Entry 8HDD (X-ray diffraction, 3.00 A resolution); this record covers chains A and C of the 3 polymer chains in the assembly.

Chain A:
Protein: Glucose dehydrogenase
From: Burkholderia cepacia
Notes: EC 1.1.5.9
UniProtKB: Q8GQE7 (Q8GQE7_BURCE); residues 1-539 here = UniProt positions 1-539
Chain sequence (539 residues; row label = number of the first residue in the row):
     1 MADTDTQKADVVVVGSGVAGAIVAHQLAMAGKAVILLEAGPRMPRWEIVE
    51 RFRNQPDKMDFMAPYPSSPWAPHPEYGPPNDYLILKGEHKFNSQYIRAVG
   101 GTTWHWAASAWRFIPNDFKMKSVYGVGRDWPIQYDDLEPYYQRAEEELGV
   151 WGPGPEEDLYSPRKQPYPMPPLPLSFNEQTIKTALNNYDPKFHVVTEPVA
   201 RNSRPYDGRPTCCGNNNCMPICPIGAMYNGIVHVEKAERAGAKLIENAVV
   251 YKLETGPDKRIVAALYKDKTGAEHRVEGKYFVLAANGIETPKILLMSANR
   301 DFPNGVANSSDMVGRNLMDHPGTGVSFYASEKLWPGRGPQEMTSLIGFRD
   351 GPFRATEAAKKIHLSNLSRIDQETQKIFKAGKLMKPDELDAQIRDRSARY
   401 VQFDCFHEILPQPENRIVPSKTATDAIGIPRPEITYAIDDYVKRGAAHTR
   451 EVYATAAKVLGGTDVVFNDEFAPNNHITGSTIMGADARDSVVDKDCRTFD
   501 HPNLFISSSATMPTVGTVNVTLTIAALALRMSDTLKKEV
Unresolved in the structure: 1-9
Glycans and other covalent adducts: flavin-adenine dinucleotide (FAD) linked to His105
Ion coordination: 3Fe-4S cluster Fe: Cys212, Cys218, Cys222
Ligand contacts:
  - 3Fe-4S cluster (F3S): Arg201, Cys212, Cys213, Gly214, Asn215, Asn216, Asn217, Cys218, Ile221, Cys222, Pro223, Ile224, Ala226, Met227, Gly338, Pro339, Gln340
  - FAD (flavin-adenine dinucleotide): Val14, Gly15, Ser16, Gly17, Val18, Ala19, Gly20, Leu37, Glu38, Ala39, Gly40, Phe61, Gln94, Tyr95, Ile96, Arg97, Ala98, Gly101, Thr102, Thr103, Trp106, Ala107, Ala108, Ser109, Met219, Ala248, Val249, Val250, Ala284, Ala285, Asn286, Glu289, Ile293, Asn475, His476, Ser507, Ser508, Asn519, Val520, Thr521, Ile524

Chain C:
Protein: Twin-arginine translocation pathway signal
From: Burkholderia cepacia
UniProtKB: A0A0H3KLY3 (A0A0H3KLY3_BURM1); numbering as in UniProt (aligned over 48-168)
Chain sequence (121 residues; row label = number of the first residue in the row):
    48 DNPGTAPLDTFMTLSESLTGKKGLSRVIGERLLQALQKGSFKTADSLPQL
    98 AGALASGSLTPEQESLALTILEAWYLGIVDNVVITYEEALMFGVVSDTLV
   148 IRSYCPNKPGFWADKPIERQA
Unresolved in the structure: 48-51

Interface between chain A and chain C:
Pairs across the interface (79):
  Phe52(A) - Arg149(C)
  Phe52(A) - Ser150(C)
  Arg53(A) - Val130(C)
  Arg53(A) - Glu134(C)
  Arg53(A) - Ser150(C)
  Arg53(A) - Tyr151(C)
  Asn54(A) - Val130(C)
  Gln55(A) - Val130(C)
  Pro56(A) - Asn128(C)
  Pro56(A) - Val130(C)
  Lys58(A) - Tyr133(C)
  Lys58(A) - Arg149(C)  hydrogen bond (backbone-side chain)
  Pro173(A) - Gly157(C)
  Pro173(A) - Trp159(C)  hydrogen bond (backbone-side chain)
  Pro173(A) - Ala160(C)  hydrophobic
  Leu174(A) - Trp159(C)
  Leu174(A) - Ala160(C)
  Ser175(A) - Trp159(C)
  Phe176(A) - Trp159(C)  hydrogen bond (backbone-backbone)
  Phe176(A) - Lys162(C)
  Cys212(A) - Pro156(C)
  Cys212(A) - Trp159(C)  hydrophobic
  Cys213(A) - Cys152(C)  disulfide
  Cys213(A) - Pro153(C)
  Cys213(A) - Trp159(C)
  Gly214(A) - Tyr151(C)
  Gly214(A) - Pro153(C)
  Gly214(A) - Trp159(C)
  Asn215(A) - Arg149(C)
  Asn215(A) - Ser150(C)  hydrogen bond (side chain-backbone)
  Asn215(A) - Tyr151(C)
  Asn215(A) - Cys152(C)  hydrogen bond
  Asn216(A) - Arg149(C)
  Asn217(A) - Arg149(C)  hydrogen bond
  Met219(A) - Arg149(C)  hydrogen bond (backbone-side chain)
  Pro220(A) - Arg149(C)
  Pro223(A) - Ser150(C)
  Lys332(A) - Glu165(C)
  Trp334(A) - Val142(C)
  Trp334(A) - Lys162(C)
  Trp334(A) - Pro163(C)  hydrophobic
  Trp334(A) - Glu165(C)
  Arg337(A) - Phe158(C)  hydrogen bond (side chain-backbone)
  Arg337(A) - Trp159(C)  hydrogen bond (side chain-backbone)
  Arg337(A) - Asp161(C)
  Arg337(A) - Pro163(C)
  Gly338(A) - Trp159(C)
  Pro339(A) - Trp159(C)
  Gln340(A) - Arg149(C)
  Met342(A) - Trp159(C)
  Leu367(A) - Arg149(C)
  Ile370(A) - Met138(C)  hydrophobic
  Ile370(A) - Phe139(C)  hydrophobic
  Asp371(A) - Met138(C)
  Asp371(A) - Phe139(C)
  Thr374(A) - Leu123(C)
  Thr374(A) - Met138(C)  hydrogen bond
  Gln375(A) - Leu123(C)
  Phe378(A) - Glu119(C)
  Phe378(A) - Tyr122(C)  hydrophobic
  Phe378(A) - Leu123(C)  hydrophobic
  Gly381(A) - Leu115(C)
  Leu383(A) - Ala114(C)  hydrophobic
  Leu383(A) - Leu115(C)
  Leu383(A) - Leu118(C)  hydrophobic
  Pro386(A) - Leu65(C)
  Pro386(A) - Thr66(C)
  Pro386(A) - Gly67(C)
  Leu389(A) - Tyr122(C)
  Asp390(A) - Lys68(C)  salt bridge
  Asp390(A) - Tyr122(C)  hydrogen bond
  Asp390(A) - Val141(C)
  Ile393(A) - Tyr122(C)  hydrophobic
  Ile393(A) - Met138(C)  hydrophobic
  Ile393(A) - Val141(C)  hydrophobic
  Arg394(A) - Val141(C)  hydrogen bond (side chain-backbone)
  Arg394(A) - Val142(C)
  Arg394(A) - Arg166(C)  hydrogen bond (side chain-backbone)
  Arg394(A) - Gln167(C)
Interface residues without a listed pair, chain A (47 interface residues in all): Met59, Phe61, Leu172, Thr211, Ile224, Ser368, Lys382, Met384
Interface residues without a listed pair, chain C (36 interface residues in all): Ser64, Glu111
Cross-chain cystine bridges: Cys213(A)-Cys152(C)
From the paper, about this interface:
  - residue pairs: Cys213(A)-Cys152(C) (covalent link)

Summary:
47 residues of chain A and 36 residues of chain C are in contact; the contacts include 1 disulfide bond, 13
hydrogen bonds and 1 salt bridge. Polar contacts include Asp390(A)-Lys68(C), Lys58(A)-Arg149(C) and
Pro173(A)-Trp159(C). The authors report a contact between Cys213(A) and Cys152(C).
Chain A is Glucose dehydrogenase and chain C is Twin-arginine translocation pathway signal, both from
Burkholderia cepacia; the structure, Complex structure of catalytic, small, and a partial electron transfer
subunits from Burkholderia cepacia FAD glucose ..., was determined by X-ray diffraction.
